4U8U - chains b and c of the 45 polymer chains in the assembly; structure by X-ray diffraction, 3.20 A resolution.

Chain b:
Protein: Linker L1
Source organism: Glossoscolex paulistus
Sequence (224 residues; numbered 2 to 225; the number before each row is that of its first residue):
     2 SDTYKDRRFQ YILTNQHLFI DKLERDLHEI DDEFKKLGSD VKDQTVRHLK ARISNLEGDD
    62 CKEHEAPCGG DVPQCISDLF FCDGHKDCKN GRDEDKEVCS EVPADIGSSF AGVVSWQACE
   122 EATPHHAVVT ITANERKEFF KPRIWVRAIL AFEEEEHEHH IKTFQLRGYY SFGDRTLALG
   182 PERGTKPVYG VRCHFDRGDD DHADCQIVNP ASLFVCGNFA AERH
Not modelled in the structure: 2-3
Disulfides: Cys62-Cys76, Cys69-Cys89, Cys83-Cys100, Cys120-Cys217, Cys194-Cys206
Metal / ion sites: Ca2+: Phe81, Asp84, His86, Asp88, Asp94, Glu95

Chain c:
Protein: Linker L2
Source organism: Glossoscolex paulistus
Sequence (236 residues; numbered 1 to 236; the number before each row is that of its first residue):
     1 DEPQGTSPIS RLFAEQLDPR LAANGLRLIG LERKLKALKA RLHEAEKIDP EGFIKELDAR
    61 VSHVEGTHCA KKEFQCGGYD QECISDLFVC DGHKDCHNGH DEAEDVCDTS PVKPGNIFSG
   121 TSHWHDCLLR SDHVTRVVIK GTIRRNYFKS RIWVRAQIES DLIHDGKKEL SDFDSKGYYN
   181 FANRRLVLIP IAQDDKHLSV ICDFDRGDSR RASCHRVLEG TLHQCANLSV HLQGHH
Not modelled in the structure: 1-17
Disulfides: Cys69-Cys83, Cys76-Cys96, Cys90-Cys107, Cys127-Cys225, Cys202-Cys214
Metal / ion sites: Ca2+: Phe88, Asp91, His93, Asp95, Asp101, Glu102; Zn2+: His236 (shared with 2 residues of chain s)

How chain b and chain c interact:
Residue-residue contacts (49):
  Phe10(b) with Leu21(c), hydrophobic
  Ile13(b) with Leu21(c), hydrophobic
  Leu14(b) with Leu21(c), hydrophobic
  Gln17(b) with Leu21(c), hydrogen bond (side chain-backbone); Asn24(c); Gly25(c); Leu28(c)
  Phe20(b) with Leu28(c); Glu32(c)
  Ile21(b) with Leu28(c), hydrophobic
  Lys23(b) with Glu32(c), salt bridge
  Leu24(b) with Leu28(c); Leu31(c), hydrophobic; Glu32(c); Leu35(c)
  Leu28(b) with Leu35(c), hydrophobic
  Ile31(b) with Leu35(c); Lys39(c); Leu42(c), hydrophobic
  Glu34(b) with Leu42(c)
  Phe35(b) with Leu42(c), hydrophobic
  Leu38(b) with Glu46(c)
  Ser40(b) with Pro50(c); Glu51(c)
  Val42(b) with Ile54(c), hydrophobic
  Thr46(b) with Ile54(c)
  His49(b) with Tyr79(c), hydrogen bond (backbone-side chain)
  Leu50(b) with Ile54(c), hydrophobic; Leu57(c), hydrophobic; Asp58(c); Val61(c), hydrophobic
  Arg53(b) with Asp58(c), salt bridge; Val61(c); Ser62(c); Glu65(c), salt bridge; Tyr79(c)
  Ile54(b) with Val61(c), hydrophobic
  Leu57(b) with Val64(c), hydrophobic; Glu65(c)
  Val114(b) with Gln81(c); Glu82(c); His97(c)
  Pro125(b) with His97(c), hydrogen bond (backbone-side chain)
  His127(b) with His97(c)
  Arg198(b) with Tyr79(c)
  Asn219(b) with Gln81(c)
  Phe220(b) with Gln81(c)
  Ala221(b) with Tyr79(c); Gln81(c)
Interface residues without a listed pair, chain b (34 interface residues in all): Asp27, Gly39, Asp41, Val47, Ser116, His126
Interface residues without a listed pair, chain c (27 interface residues in all): Ile29, Leu38, Ala45, Asp80

Overview:
Chain b and chain c form an interface of 34 and 27 residues respectively, with 3 hydrogen bonds and 3 salt
bridges. Polar pairs include Lys23(b)-Glu32(c), Arg53(b)-Asp58(c) and Arg53(b)-Glu65(c). Phe81(b), Asp84(b),
His86(b), Asp88(b), Asp94(b) and Glu95(b) form the Ca2+ site.
Chain b is Linker L1 and chain c is Linker L2, both from Glossoscolex paulistus; the structure, The
Crystallographic structure of the giant hemoglobin from Glossoscolex paulistus at 3.2 A resolution, was
determined by X-ray diffraction, deposited together with 4WCH.
